PDB entry 8YA2 | electron microscopy, 3.84 A resolution | chains A and C of the 6 polymer chains in the assembly

== Chain A ==
Protein: Protein translocase subunit SecA
Source organism: Bacillus subtilis subsp. subtilis str. 168
Notes: EC 7.4.2.8
UniProtKB: P28366 (SECA_BACSU); numbering as in UniProt (aligned over 1-778)
Amino-acid sequence (778 residues; each row starts with the number of its first residue):
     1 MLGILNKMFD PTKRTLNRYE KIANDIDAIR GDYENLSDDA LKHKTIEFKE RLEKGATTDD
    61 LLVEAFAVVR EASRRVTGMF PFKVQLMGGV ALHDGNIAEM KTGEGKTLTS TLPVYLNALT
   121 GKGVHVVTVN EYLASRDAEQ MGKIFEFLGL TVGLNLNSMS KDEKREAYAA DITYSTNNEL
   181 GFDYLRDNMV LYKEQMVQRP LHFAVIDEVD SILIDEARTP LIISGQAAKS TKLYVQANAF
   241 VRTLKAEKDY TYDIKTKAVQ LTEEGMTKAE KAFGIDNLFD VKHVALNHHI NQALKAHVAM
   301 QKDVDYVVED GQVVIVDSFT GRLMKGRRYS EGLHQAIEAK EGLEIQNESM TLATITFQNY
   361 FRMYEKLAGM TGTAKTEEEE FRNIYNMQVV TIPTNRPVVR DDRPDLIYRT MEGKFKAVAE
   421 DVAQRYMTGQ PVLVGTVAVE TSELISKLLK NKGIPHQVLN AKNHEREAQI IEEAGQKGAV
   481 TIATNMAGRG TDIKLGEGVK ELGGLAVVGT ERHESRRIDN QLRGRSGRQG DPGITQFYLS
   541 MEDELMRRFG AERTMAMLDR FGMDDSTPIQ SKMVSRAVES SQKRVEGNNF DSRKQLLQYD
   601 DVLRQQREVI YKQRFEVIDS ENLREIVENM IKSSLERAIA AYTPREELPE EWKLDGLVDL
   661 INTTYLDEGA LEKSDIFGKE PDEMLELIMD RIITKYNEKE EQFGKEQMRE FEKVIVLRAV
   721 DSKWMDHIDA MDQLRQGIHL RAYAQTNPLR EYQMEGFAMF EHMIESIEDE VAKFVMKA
Disordered / not traced: 1-13
Small-molecule neighbours: ADP / beryllium trifluoride: Met79, Phe80, Pro81, Phe82, Gln85, Thr102, Gly103, Glu104, Gly105, Lys106, Thr107, Leu108, Arg136, Glu208, Gly490, Asp492, Lys494, Arg525, Arg528, Gln529
UniProt features mapped onto this chain:
  - binding site (ATP): Met79, Phe80, Gln85, Gly103 to Thr107, Asp492
  - mutagenesis: Lys101 (K101N: Can restore growth of E.coli secA mutants), Lys106 (K106N: Loss of activity. Cannot complement E.coli secA mutants), Gly587 (G587C: Forms position 587-750 dimers upon oxidation in vitro; when associated with C-750. Does not form position 587-587 dimers (homodimers)), Asn588 (N588C: Forms position 588-588 dimers upon oxidation in vitro (homodimers)), Arg750 (R750C: Forms position 587-750 dimers upon oxidation in vitro; when associated with C-587. Also forms position 750-750 dimers (homodimers))

== Chain C ==
Protein: Nanobody
Source organism: Lama glama
Notes: antibody fragment or engineered binder
Amino-acid sequence (114 residues; row label = number of the first residue in the row; note: 2 numbers in that range are skipped by the numbering (no residue carries them; nothing is unmodelled there); a row labelled like 82A-82C holds insertion residues (82A, then the next letters in order)):
     2 VALVESGGAL VQPGGSLRLS CAASGFPVNR YSMRWYRQAP GKEREWVAGM S
   52A S
    53 AGDRSSYEDS VKGRFTISRD DARNTVYLQM
82A-82C NSL
    83 KPEDTAVYYC NVNVGF
   101 EYWGQGTQVT VSS
Disordered / not traced: 113
Disulfide bonds: Cys22-Cys92

== Chain A / chain C interface ==
Pairs across the interface - 9 pairs, chain A then chain C:
  Lys695(A) - Gly26(C)
  Gln702(A) - Ala23(C)
  Gln702(A) - Ser25(C)
  Phe703(A) - Ala3(C)  hydrophobic
  Phe703(A) - Val5(C)  hydrophobic
  Lys777(A) - Val2(C)
  Ala778(A) - Val2(C)  hydrogen bond (backbone-backbone)
  Ala778(A) - Ala3(C)  hydrogen bond (backbone-backbone)
  Ala778(A) - Ser25(C)
Other interface residues (no listed pair), chain A (9 interface residues in all): Asp667, Glu668, Gly669, Lys699
Other interface residues (no listed pair), chain C (8 interface residues in all): Pro28, Arg31

== Overview ==
Chain A and chain C form an interface of 9 and 8 residues respectively; the contacts include 2 hydrogen bonds.
The backbones hydrogen-bond at Ala778(A)-Val2(C) and Ala778(A)-Ala3(C). Chain A binds ADP / beryllium
trifluoride.
Chain A is Protein translocase subunit SecA (Bacillus subtilis subsp. subtilis str. 168) and chain C is
Nanobody (Lama glama); the structure, Structure of the SecA-SecY complex with the substrate FtsQ-LacY(+20C),
was determined by electron microscopy, deposited together with 8Y9Y, 8Y9Z, 8YA0, 8YA3 and 8YAS.
